6OHC - chains A and B; structure by X-ray diffraction, 2.30 A resolution.

Chain A (and B):
Protein: Guanine deaminase
From: Escherichia coli (strain K12)
Notes: EC 3.5.4.3; chain B of this document is another copy of the same molecule, construct and numbering; everything in this record applies to it too
UniProtKB: P76641 (GUAD_ECOLI); residues 1-439 here = UniProt positions 1-439
Amino-acid sequence (439 residues; each row starts with the number of its first residue):
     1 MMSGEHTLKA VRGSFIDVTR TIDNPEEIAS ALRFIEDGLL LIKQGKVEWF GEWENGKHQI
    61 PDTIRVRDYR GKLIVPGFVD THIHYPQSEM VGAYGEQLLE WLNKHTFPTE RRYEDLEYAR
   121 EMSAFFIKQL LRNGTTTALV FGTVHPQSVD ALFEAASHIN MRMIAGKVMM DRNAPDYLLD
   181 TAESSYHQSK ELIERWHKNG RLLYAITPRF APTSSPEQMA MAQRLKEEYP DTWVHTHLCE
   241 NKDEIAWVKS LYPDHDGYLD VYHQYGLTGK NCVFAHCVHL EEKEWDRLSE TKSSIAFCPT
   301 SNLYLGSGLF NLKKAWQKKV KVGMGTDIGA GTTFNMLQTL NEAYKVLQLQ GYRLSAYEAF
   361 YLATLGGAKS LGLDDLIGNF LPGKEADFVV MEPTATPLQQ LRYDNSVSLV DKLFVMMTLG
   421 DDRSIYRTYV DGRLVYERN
Not modelled in the structure: 1-4, 93-99 (chain B: 1-5, 93-96)
Curated features (UniProtKB/Swiss-Prot):
  - binding site (Zn(2+)): His82, His84, His237, Asp327
  - binding site (substrate): His84 to Gln87, Arg209, Phe210, His237 to Glu240, Asp327
Ion coordination: Zn2+: His82, His84, His237, Asp327
From the paper describing this entry:
  - Zn2+ coordination: His82, His84, His237, Asp327
  - conformationally variable residues (order/disorder transition): Gly92 to Leu102
  - catalytic residues: Glu240, His276, Asp327 (proposed by the authors, not directly observed)
  - mutagenesis - Q87N: abolished catalytic activity on guanine
  - mutagenesis - L98A: abolished expression
  - mutagenesis - W101H (9-fold), F210A (20-fold), A386S: decreased catalytic activity
  - mutagenesis - W101H, F210A: abolished catalytic activity on ammeline
  - mutagenesis - H237R, E240D, L305A, D327L: abolished catalytic activity
  - mutagenesis - D327L: decreased stability
  - specificity-determining residues: Glu240

Interface between chain A and chain B:
Contacting residue pairs - 68 pairs, chain A then chain B:
  Ser88(A) with Leu398(B); Leu401(B); Arg402(B), hydrogen bond (backbone-side chain)
  Glu89(A) with Leu401(B); Asn405(B)
  Met90(A) with Arg402(B)
  Arg112(A) with Asn405(B), hydrogen bond
  Met122(A) with Leu401(B), hydrophobic
  Phe125(A) with Leu401(B), hydrophobic
  Gln129(A) with Leu398(B)
  Arg132(A) with Pro397(B)
  Leu303(A) with Lys345(B); Gln348(B); Leu349(B), hydrophobic
  Tyr304(A) with Asn341(B); Tyr344(B); Gln348(B), hydrogen bond (backbone-side chain); Phe414(B); Leu419(B)
  Leu305(A) with Gln348(B)
  Gly306(A) with Gln348(B)
  Thr332(A) with Arg402(B), hydrogen bond (backbone-side chain); Leu419(B)
  Asn341(A) with Tyr304(B), hydrogen bond
  Glu342(A) with Glu342(B); Lys345(B), salt bridge
  Tyr344(A) with Tyr304(B)
  Lys345(A) with Leu303(B); Glu342(B), salt bridge; Lys345(B)
  Gln348(A) with Leu303(B); Tyr304(B); Leu305(B); Gly306(B)
  Leu349(A) with Leu303(B), hydrophobic; Leu349(B), hydrophobic
  Thr396(A) with Asp422(B)
  Pro397(A) with Phe125(B), hydrophobic; Gln129(B); Arg132(B)
  Leu398(A) with Ser88(B); Ile328(B), hydrophobic; Thr332(B); Phe334(B), hydrophobic
  Leu401(A) with Ser88(B); Glu89(B); Met122(B), hydrophobic; Phe125(B), hydrophobic
  Arg402(A) with Gln87(B); Ser88(B), hydrogen bond (side chain-backbone); Met90(B), hydrogen bond (side chain-backbone); Val91(B); Gly329(B), hydrogen bond (side chain-backbone); Gly331(B); Thr332(B)
  Asn405(A) with Glu89(B); Arg112(B), hydrogen bond
  Ser406(A) with Val91(B)
  Asp411(A) with Val91(B)
  Phe414(A) with Gly92(B)
  Val415(A) with Val91(B), hydrophobic
  Thr418(A) with Tyr304(B), hydrogen bond (backbone-side chain); Thr332(B)
  Leu419(A) with Thr332(B)
  Asp422(A) with Arg423(B), salt bridge
  Arg423(A) with Asp421(B), salt bridge; Asp422(B), salt bridge; Arg423(B)
Also at the interface, not in a pair above, chain A (39 interface residues in all): Val91, Gly92, Leu309, Thr333, Phe334, Asp421
Also at the interface, not in a pair above, chain B (40 interface residues in all): Gly308, Leu309, Thr333, Val415

In short:
39 residues of chain A and 40 residues of chain B are in contact, with 10 hydrogen bonds and 5 salt bridges.
Polar contacts include Glu342(A)-Lys345(B), Asp422(A)-Arg423(B) and Arg423(A)-Asp421(B). The paper reports
catalytic residues Glu240(A), His276(A) and Asp327(A); H237R, E240D and L305A of chain A, among others,
abolish catalytic activity; 9 substitutions were tested in all.
Both chains are Guanine deaminase (Escherichia coli (strain K12)). Entry 6OHC (E. coli Guanine Deaminase) was
determined by X-ray diffraction, deposited together with 6OH9, 6OHA and 6OHB.
